PDB entry 1BE8 | X-ray diffraction, 2.20 A resolution | chain A

[Chain A]
Protein: Subtilisin carlsberg
From: Bacillus licheniformis
Notes: EC 3.4.21.62
UniProt: P00780 (SUBT_BACLI); the author numbering skips numbers that UniProt does not, so the offset changes along the chain: 1-55 = UniProt 106-160; 57-275 = UniProt 161-379
Sequence (274 residues; row label = number of the first residue in the row; note: 1 number in that range is skipped by the numbering (no residue carries it; nothing is unmodelled there)):
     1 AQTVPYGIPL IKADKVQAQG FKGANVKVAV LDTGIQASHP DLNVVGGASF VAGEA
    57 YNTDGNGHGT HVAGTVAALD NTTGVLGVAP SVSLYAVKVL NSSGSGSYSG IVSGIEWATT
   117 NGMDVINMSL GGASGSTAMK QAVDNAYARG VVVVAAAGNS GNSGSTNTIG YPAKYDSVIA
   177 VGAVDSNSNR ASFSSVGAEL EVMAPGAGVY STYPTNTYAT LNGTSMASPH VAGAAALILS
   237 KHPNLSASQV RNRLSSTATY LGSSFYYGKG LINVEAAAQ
Covalently attached groups: phenylethylenecarboxylic acid (TCA) linked to S221
Metal / ion sites: Ca2+: Q2, D41, L75, N77, T79, V81
Ligand contacts: phenylethylenecarboxylic acid (TCA): H64, S125, L126, G127, G128, A152, G154, N155
Curated features (UniProtKB/Swiss-Prot):
  - active site (Charge relay system): D32, H64, S221
  - binding site (Ca(2+)): Q2, D41, L75, N77, T79, V81, A169, Y171, V174
Reported in the primary citation:
  - catalytic residues: D32, H64, N155, S221
  - binding site for phenylethylenecarboxylic acid: S221
  - conformationally variable residues (loop rearrangement): A129, S130, N158, S161, T162

[In short]
Covalently linked phenylethylenecarboxylic acid: at S221. The Ca2+ site is built by Q2, D41, L75, N77, T79 and
V81. UniProt lists 3 active-site residues and 9 Ca2+-binding residues. The paper reports catalytic residues
D32, H64 and N155 among others; a binding site for phenylethylenecarboxylic acid at S221.
Chain A is Subtilisin carlsberg (Bacillus licheniformis); the structure, Trans-cinnamoyl-subtilisin in water,
was determined by X-ray diffraction (same publication as 1BE6).
